Entry 5OQM (electron microscopy, 5.80 A resolution (low resolution: residue-level contacts below are approximate; hydrogen-bond / salt-bridge calls are withheld)); this record covers chains B and J of the 46 polymer chains in the assembly.

# Chain B
Protein: DNA-directed RNA polymerase II subunit RPB2
Organism: Saccharomyces cerevisiae (strain ATCC 204508 / S288c)
Notes: EC 2.7.7.6
UniProt: P08518 (RPB2_YEAST); residue numbers follow UniProt; this construct covers 1-1224
Sequence (1224 residues; numbered 1 to 1224; the number before each row is that of its first residue):
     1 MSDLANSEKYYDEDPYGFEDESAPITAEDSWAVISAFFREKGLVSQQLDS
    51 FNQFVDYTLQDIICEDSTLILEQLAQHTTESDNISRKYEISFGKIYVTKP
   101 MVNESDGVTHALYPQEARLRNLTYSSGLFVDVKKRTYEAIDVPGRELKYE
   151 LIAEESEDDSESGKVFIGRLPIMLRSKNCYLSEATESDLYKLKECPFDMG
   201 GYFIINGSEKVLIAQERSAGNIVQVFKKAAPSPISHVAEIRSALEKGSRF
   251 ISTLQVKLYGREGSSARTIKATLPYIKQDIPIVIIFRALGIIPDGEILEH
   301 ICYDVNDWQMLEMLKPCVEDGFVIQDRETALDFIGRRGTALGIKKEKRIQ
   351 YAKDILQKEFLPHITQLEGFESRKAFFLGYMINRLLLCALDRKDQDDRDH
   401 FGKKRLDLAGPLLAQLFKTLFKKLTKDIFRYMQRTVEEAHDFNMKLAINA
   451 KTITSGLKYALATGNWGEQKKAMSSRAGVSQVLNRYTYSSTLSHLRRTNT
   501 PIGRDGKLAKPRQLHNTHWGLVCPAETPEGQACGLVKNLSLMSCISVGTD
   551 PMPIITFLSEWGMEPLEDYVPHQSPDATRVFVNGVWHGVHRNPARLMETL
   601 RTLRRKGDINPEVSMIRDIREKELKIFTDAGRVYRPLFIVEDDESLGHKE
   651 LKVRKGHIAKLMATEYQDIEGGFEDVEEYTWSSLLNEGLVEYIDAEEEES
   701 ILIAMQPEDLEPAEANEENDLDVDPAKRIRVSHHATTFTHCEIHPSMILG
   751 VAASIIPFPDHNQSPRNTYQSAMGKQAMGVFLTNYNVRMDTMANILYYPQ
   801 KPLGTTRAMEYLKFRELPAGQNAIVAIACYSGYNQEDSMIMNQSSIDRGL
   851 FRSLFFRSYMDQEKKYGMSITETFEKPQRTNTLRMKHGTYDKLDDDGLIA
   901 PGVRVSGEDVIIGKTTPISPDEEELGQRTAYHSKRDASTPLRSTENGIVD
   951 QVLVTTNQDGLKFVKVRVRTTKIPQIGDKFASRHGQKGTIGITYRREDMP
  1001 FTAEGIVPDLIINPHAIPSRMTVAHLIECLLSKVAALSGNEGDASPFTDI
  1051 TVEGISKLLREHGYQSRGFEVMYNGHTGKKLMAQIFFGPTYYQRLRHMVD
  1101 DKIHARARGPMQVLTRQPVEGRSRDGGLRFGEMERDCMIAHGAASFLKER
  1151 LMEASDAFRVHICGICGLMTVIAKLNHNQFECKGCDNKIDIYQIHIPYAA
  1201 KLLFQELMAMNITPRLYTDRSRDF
Not modelled in the structure: 1-19, 77-83, 139-146, 152-162, 468-473, 503-508, 669-674, 715-722, 1224
Ion coordination: Zn2+: Cys-1163, Cys-1166, Cys-1182, Cys-1185

# Chain J
Protein: DNA-directed RNA polymerases I, II, and III subunit RPABC5
Organism: Saccharomyces cerevisiae (strain ATCC 204508 / S288c)
UniProt: P22139 (RPAB5_YEAST); numbering as in UniProt (aligned over 1-70)
Sequence (70 residues; row label = number of the first residue in the row):
     1 MIVPVRCFSCGKVVGDKWESYLNLLQEDELDEGTALSRLGLKRYCCRRMI
    51 LTHVDLIEKFLRYNPLEKRD
Not modelled in the structure: 66-70
Swiss-Prot annotation at these positions:
  - binding site (Zn(2+)): Cys-7, Cys-10, Cys-45, Cys-46
  - cross-link: Lys-59 (Glycyl lysine isopeptide (Lys-Gly) (interchain with G-Cter in ubiquitin))
Ion coordination: Zn2+: Cys-7, Cys-10, Cys-45, Cys-46

# How chain B and chain J interact
Contacting residue pairs - 65 pairs, chain B then chain J:
  Glu-186(B) with Arg-62(J)
  Tyr-190(B) with Lys-59(J); Arg-62(J); Tyr-63(J)
  Lys-193(B) with Asn-64(J)
  Glu-194(B) with Tyr-63(J)
  Cys-195(B) with Tyr-63(J)
  Phe-197(B) with Lys-59(J)
  Thr-783(B) with Phe-60(J); Tyr-63(J)
  Asn-784(B) with Tyr-63(J)
  Tyr-785(B) with Phe-60(J)
  Tyr-797(B) with Met-1(J)
  Tyr-798(B) with Met-1(J); Pro-4(J)
  Pro-799(B) with Val-54(J)
  Gln-800(B) with Phe-8(J); Met-49(J); Thr-52(J)
  Lys-801(B) with Leu-51(J); Thr-52(J); His-53(J); Val-54(J)
  Leu-803(B) with Leu-51(J); Thr-52(J)
  Arg-815(B) with Val-54(J)
  Glu-816(B) with Val-54(J); Leu-56(J)
  Leu-817(B) with Leu-56(J)
  Pro-818(B) with Val-54(J)
  Asn-822(B) with Arg-48(J); Thr-52(J)
  Ala-823(B) with Arg-48(J)
  Ile-824(B) with Arg-48(J)
  Ser-845(B) with Phe-8(J)
  Arg-848(B) with Cys-7(J); Phe-8(J); Ser-9(J); Cys-10(J); Gly-11(J)
  Gly-849(B) with Phe-8(J)
  Leu-850(B) with Phe-8(J)
  Arg-996(B) with Ser-9(J); Cys-10(J)
  Glu-1004(B) with Lys-42(J); Arg-43(J)
  Ile-1006(B) with Arg-43(J); Cys-45(J)
  Val-1007(B) with Ser-9(J)
  Asp-1009(B) with Phe-8(J); Ser-9(J); Arg-48(J)
  Ala-1035(B) with Leu-51(J)
  Ala-1036(B) with Tyr-44(J); Arg-47(J)
  Leu-1037(B) with Tyr-44(J); Arg-47(J)
  Ser-1038(B) with Gly-33(J)
  Gly-1039(B) with Glu-32(J); Arg-47(J); Leu-51(J)
  Asn-1040(B) with Glu-32(J)
  Tyr-1064(B) with Tyr-44(J)
  Glu-1070(B) with Tyr-44(J)
  Phe-1087(B) with Tyr-44(J)
Interface residues without a listed pair, chain B (45 interface residues in all): Ser-187, Val-780, Leu-796, Lys-1033, Glu-1041

# Summary
The interface between chain B and chain J involves 45 residues on one side and 26 on the other. Cys-1163(B),
Cys-1166(B), Cys-1182(B) and Cys-1185(B) form the Zn2+ site. Curated annotation (UniProt) lists 4 Zn2+-binding
residues on chain J.
Chain B is DNA-directed RNA polymerase II subunit RPB2 and chain J is DNA-directed RNA polymerases I, II, and
III subunit RPABC5, both from Saccharomyces cerevisiae (strain ATCC 204508 / S288c); the structure, Structure
of yeast transcription pre-initiation complex with tfiih and core mediator, was determined by electron
microscopy together with 5OQJ from the same study.
